PDB entry 5OJA | X-ray diffraction, 1.35 A resolution | chain A

[Chain A]
Name: Myoglobin
Organism: Physeter catodon
UniProt: P02185 (MYG_PHYCD); residues 0-153 here correspond to UniProt positions 1-154 (UniProt number = residue number + 1)
Amino-acid sequence (163 residues; numbered 0 to 162; the number before each row is that of its first residue; numbering starts at 0):
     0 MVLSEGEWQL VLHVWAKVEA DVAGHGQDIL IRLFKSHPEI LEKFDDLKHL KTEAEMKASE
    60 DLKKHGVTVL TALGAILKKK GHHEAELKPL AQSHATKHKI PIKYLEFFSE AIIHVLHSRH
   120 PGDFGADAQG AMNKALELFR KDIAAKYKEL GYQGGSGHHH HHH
Disordered / not traced: 152-162
Sequence notes: conflict Ile-39 (Thr40 in P02185), Asp-45 (Arg46 in P02185), Leu-46 (Phe47 in P02185), Phe-107 (Ile108 in P02185); expression tag (154-162)
Bound ions: heme Fe: His-93 (together with imidazole)
Residues lining bound ligands: heme (HEM): Leu-32, Ile-39, Lys-42, Phe-43, His-64, Thr-67, Val-68, Ala-71, Leu-72, Ile-75, Leu-89, Ser-92, His-93, His-97, Ile-99, Tyr-103, Leu-104, Phe-107, Phe-138
UniProt features mapped onto this chain:
  - binding site (nitrite): His-64
  - binding site (O2): His-64
  - binding site (heme b): His-93
  - modified residue: Ser-3 (Phosphoserine), Thr-67 (Phosphothreonine)

[Overview]
Bound to chain A: heme. UniProt lists nitrite-binding residue His-64, O2-binding residue His-64 and heme
b-binding residue His-93.
Chain A is Myoglobin (Physeter catodon); the structure, Structure of MbQ, was determined by X-ray diffraction
together with 5OJ9, 5OJB and 5OJC from the same study.
